Entry 2VDI (X-ray diffraction, 2.65 A resolution); this record covers chains A and D of the 16 polymer chains in the assembly.

# Chain A (and D)
Name: Ribulose bisphosphate carboxylase large chain
Source organism: Chlamydomonas reinhardtii
Notes: EC 4.1.1.39; chain D of this document is another copy of the same molecule, construct and numbering; everything in this record applies to it too
UniProt: P00877 (RBL_CHLRE); numbering as in UniProt (aligned over 1-475)
Chain sequence (475 residues; each row starts with the number of its first residue):
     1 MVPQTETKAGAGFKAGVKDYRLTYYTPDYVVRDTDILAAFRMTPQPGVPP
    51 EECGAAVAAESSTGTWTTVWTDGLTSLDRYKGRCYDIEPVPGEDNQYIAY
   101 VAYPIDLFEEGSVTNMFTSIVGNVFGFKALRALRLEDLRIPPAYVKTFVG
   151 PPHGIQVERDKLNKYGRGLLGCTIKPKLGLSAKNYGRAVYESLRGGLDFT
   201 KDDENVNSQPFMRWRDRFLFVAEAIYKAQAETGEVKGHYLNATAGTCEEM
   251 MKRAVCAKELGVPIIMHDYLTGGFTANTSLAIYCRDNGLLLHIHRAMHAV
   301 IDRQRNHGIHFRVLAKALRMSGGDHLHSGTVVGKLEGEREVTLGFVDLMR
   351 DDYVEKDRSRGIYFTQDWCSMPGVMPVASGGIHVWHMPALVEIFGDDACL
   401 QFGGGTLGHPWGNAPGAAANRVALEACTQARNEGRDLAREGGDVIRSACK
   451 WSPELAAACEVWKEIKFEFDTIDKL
Unresolved in the structure: 1-10
Disulfides: C449-C459
Modified residues: P104, P151 (4-hydroxyproline; HYP); K201 (lysine nz-carboxylic acid; KCX); C256, C369 (s-methylcysteine; SMC)
Sequence notes: conflict P46 (Leu in P00877); engineered mutation S192 (Cys in P00877)
Ion coordination: Mg2+: K201, D203, E204 (together with 2-carboxyarabinitol-1,5-diphosphate)
Residues lining bound ligands:
  - 2-carboxyarabinitol-1,5-diphosphate (CAP), molecule 1: E60, T65, W66, N123
  - 2-carboxyarabinitol-1,5-diphosphate (CAP), molecule 2: T173, K175, K177, K201, D203, E204, H294, R295, H298, H327, G329, K334, L335, S379, G380, G381, Q401, F402, G403, G404
Reported in the primary citation:
  - mutagenesis - C192S: unchanged catalytic activity on specificity factor
  - mutagenesis - C192S: decreased catalytic activity on Vmax for carboxylation
  - mutagenesis - C192S: decreased stability
  - mutagenesis - C192S: unchanged growth
  - conformationally variable residues (helix shift): A438 to S452
  - catalytic residues: K175 (citing earlier work)

# Chain A / chain D interface
Residue-residue contacts (15; chain A residue first):
  T34(A) - C369(D)
  R79(A) - S370(D)  hydrogen bond
  I105(A) - C369(D)
  D106(A) - S370(D)  hydrogen bond
  E110(A) - K146(D)  salt bridge
  A143(A) - A143(D)  hydrophobic
  A143(A) - K146(D)
  K146(A) - E110(D)  salt bridge
  K146(A) - A143(D)
  K146(A) - T147(D)
  T147(A) - K146(D)
  C369(A) - T34(D)
  C369(A) - I105(D)
  S370(A) - R79(D)  hydrogen bond
  S370(A) - D106(D)  hydrogen bond
Also at the interface, not in a pair above, chain A (13 interface residues in all): D33, P142, D352
Also at the interface, not in a pair above, chain D (13 interface residues in all): D33, P142, D352

# Summary
The chain A/chain D interface involves 13 residues from each chain; the contacts include 4 hydrogen bonds and
2 salt bridges. Among the polar pairs are E110(A)-K146(D), R79(A)-S370(D) and D106(A)-S370(D). Bound to chain
A: 2-carboxyarabinitol-1,5-diphosphate. From the paper: the catalytic residue K175(A); C192S of chain A
reduces catalytic activity on Vmax for carboxylation.
Both chains are Ribulose bisphosphate carboxylase large chain (Chlamydomonas reinhardtii). Entry 2VDI (Crystal
structure of Chlamydomonas reinhardtii Rubisco with a large- subunit C192S mutation) was determined by X-ray
diffraction, deposited together with 2VDH.
